4XJK - chains B and D of the 4 polymer chains in the assembly; structure by X-ray diffraction, 1.76 A resolution.

== Chain B (and D) ==
Name: Protein S100-A9
From: Homo sapiens
Notes: chain D of this document is another copy of the same molecule, construct and numbering; everything in this record applies to it too
Reference sequence: P06702 (S10A9_HUMAN); residue numbers follow UniProt; this construct covers 1-114
Sequence (114 residues; numbered 1 to 114; the number before each row is that of its first residue):
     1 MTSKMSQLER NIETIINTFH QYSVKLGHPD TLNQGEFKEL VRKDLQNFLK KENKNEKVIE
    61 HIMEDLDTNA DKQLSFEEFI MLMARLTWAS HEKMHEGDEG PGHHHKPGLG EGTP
Unresolved in the structure: 1-3, 112-114 (chain D: 1-3, 113-114)
Construct notes: engineered mutation Ser3 (Cys in P06702)
Bound ions: Na+: Ser23, Leu26, His28, Thr31; Ca2+: Asp67, Asn69, Asp71, Gln73, Glu78; Mn2+: His91, His95, His103, His105 (shared with 2 residues of chain A)
UniProt features mapped onto this chain:
  - binding site (Zn(2+)): His20, Asp30, His91, His95
  - binding site (Ca(2+)): Ser23, Leu26, His28, Thr31, Glu36, Asp67, Asn69, Asp71, Gln73, Glu78
  - modified residue: Thr2 (Blocked amino end (Thr)), His105 (Pros-methylhistidine), Thr113 (Phosphothreonine)
  - mutagenesis: Glu36 (E36Q: Loss of resistance to bacterial invasion; when associated with Q-78), Met63 (M63A: Loss of antifungal activity), Glu78 (E78Q: Loss of resistance to bacterial invasion; when associated with Q-36), Met81 (M81A: No effect on antifungal activity), Met83 (M83A: Loss of antifungal activity)
What the authors report for this chain:
  - Mn2+ coordination: His91, His95, His103, His105
  - conformationally variable residues (order/disorder transition, side-chain flip): His20, Glu96 to Pro114
  - contacts within the chain: His95-Asp98 (hydrogen bond)
  - binding site for Mn2+: His91, His103
  - Ca2+ coordination: Asp67, Asn69, Asp71, Gln73, Glu78
  - Na+ coordination: Ser23, Leu26, His28, Thr31

== Interface between chain B and chain D ==
Residue-residue contacts - 11 pairs, chain B then chain D:
  Asn55(B) - Glu99(D)  hydrogen bond
  Lys57(B) - Glu99(D)
  Val58(B) - Asp98(D)
  Val58(B) - Glu99(D)
  His61(B) - Asp98(D)  salt bridge
  Trp88(B) - Trp88(D)  hydrophobic
  Asp98(B) - His61(D)  salt bridge
  Glu99(B) - Asn55(D)  hydrogen bond
  Glu99(B) - Lys57(D)
  Glu99(B) - His61(D)
  Gly100(B) - His61(D)
Other interface residues (no listed pair), chain B (10 interface residues in all): Arg85, Gly102
Other interface residues (no listed pair), chain D (12 interface residues in all): Val58, Glu64, Arg85, His95, Gly97, Gly100

== In short ==
Chain B and chain D form an interface of 10 and 12 residues respectively, with 2 hydrogen bonds and 2 salt
bridges. Polar pairs include His61(B)-Asp98(D) and Asn55(B)-Glu99(D). The paper reports a binding site for
Mn2+ at His91(B) and His103(B); Ca2+ coordination by Asp67(B), Asn69(B) and Asp71(B) among others.
Both chains are Protein S100-A9 (Homo sapiens). Entry 4XJK (Crystal structure of Mn(II) Ca(II) Na(I) bound
calprotectin) was determined by X-ray diffraction.
